Entry 4LLG (X-ray diffraction, 3.79 A resolution); this record covers chains D and M of the 7 polymer chains in the assembly.

== Chain D ==
Protein: DNA-directed RNA polymerase subunit beta'
Source organism: Escherichia coli
Notes: EC 2.7.7.6
UniProtKB: C5A0S8 (C5A0S8_ECOBW); numbering as in UniProt (aligned over 1-1407)
Chain sequence (1407 residues; numbered 1 to 1407; the number before each row is that of its first residue):
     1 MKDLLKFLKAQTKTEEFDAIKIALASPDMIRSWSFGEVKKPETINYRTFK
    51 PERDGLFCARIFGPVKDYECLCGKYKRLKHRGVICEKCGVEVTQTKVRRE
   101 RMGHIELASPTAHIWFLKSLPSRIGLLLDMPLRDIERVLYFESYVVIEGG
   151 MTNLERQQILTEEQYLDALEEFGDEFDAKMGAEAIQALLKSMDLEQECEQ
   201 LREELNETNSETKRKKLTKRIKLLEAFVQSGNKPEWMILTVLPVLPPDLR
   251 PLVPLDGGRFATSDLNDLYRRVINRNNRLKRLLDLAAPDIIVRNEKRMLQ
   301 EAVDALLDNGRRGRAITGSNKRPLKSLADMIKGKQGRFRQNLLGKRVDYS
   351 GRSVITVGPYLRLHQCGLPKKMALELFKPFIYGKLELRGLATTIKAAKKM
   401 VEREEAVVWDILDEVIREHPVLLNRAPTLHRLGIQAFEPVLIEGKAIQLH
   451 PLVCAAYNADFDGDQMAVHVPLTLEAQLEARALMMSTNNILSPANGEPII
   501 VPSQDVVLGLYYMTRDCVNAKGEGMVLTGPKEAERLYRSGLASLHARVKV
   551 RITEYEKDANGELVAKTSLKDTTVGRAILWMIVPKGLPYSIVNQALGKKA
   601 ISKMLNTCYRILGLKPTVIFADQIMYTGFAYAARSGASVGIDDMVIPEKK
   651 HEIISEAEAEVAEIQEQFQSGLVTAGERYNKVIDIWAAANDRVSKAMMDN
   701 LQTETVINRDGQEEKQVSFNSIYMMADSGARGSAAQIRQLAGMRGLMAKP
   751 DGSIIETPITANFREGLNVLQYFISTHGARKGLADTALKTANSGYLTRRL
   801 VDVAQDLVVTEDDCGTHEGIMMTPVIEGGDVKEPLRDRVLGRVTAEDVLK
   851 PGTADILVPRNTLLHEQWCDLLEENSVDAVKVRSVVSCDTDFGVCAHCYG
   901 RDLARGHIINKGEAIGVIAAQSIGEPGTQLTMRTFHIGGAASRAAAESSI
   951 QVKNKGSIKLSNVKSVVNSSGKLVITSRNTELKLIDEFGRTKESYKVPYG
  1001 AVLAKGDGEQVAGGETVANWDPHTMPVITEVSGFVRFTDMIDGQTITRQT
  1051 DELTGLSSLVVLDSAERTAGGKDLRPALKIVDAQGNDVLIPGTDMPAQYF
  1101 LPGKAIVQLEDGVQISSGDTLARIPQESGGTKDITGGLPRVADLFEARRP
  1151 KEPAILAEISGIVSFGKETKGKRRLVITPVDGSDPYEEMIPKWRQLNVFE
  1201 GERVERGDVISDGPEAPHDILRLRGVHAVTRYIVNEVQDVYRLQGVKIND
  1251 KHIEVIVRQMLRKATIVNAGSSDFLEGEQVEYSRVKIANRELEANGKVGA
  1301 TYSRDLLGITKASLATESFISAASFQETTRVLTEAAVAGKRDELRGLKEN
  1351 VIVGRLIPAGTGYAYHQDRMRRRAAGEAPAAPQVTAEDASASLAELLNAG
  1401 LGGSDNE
Not modelled in the structure: 1-7, 932-947, 1127-1134, 1377-1407
Metal / ion sites: Zn2+ site 1: C70, C72, C85, C88; Zn2+ site 2: C814, C888, C895, C898
Ligand contacts: Mg2+ (MG): D460, D462, D464

== Chain M ==
Protein: Bacterial RNA polymerase inhibitor
Source organism: Enterobacteria phage T7
UniProtKB: P03704 (VRPI_BPT7); residue numbers follow UniProt; this construct covers 1-64
Chain sequence (64 residues; each row starts with the number of its first residue):
     1 MSNVNTGSLSVDNKKFWATVESSEHSFEVPIYAETLDEALELAEWQYVPA
    51 GFEVTRVRPCVAPK
Not modelled in the structure: 1-14

== Interface between chain D and chain M ==
Residue-residue contacts - 28 pairs, chain D then chain M:
  E211(D) with Y32(M)
  R1149(D) with T19(M); S26(M), hydrogen bond; F27(M); E28(M)
  P1150(D) with S26(M), hydrogen bond (backbone-side chain)
  K1151(D) with E21(M); E24(M), hydrogen bond (side chain-backbone); S26(M), hydrogen bond (backbone-side chain)
  P1153(D) with E21(M)
  I1155(D) with R56(M)
  E1158(D) with R58(M), salt bridge; P59(M); V61(M)
  K1170(D) with E44(M), salt bridge
  K1172(D) with E44(M); V54(M), hydrogen bond (side chain-backbone)
  R1174(D) with D37(M), salt bridge
  E1187(D) with L36(M); P59(M)
  E1188(D) with R56(M), salt bridge; V57(M); P59(M)
  M1189(D) with D37(M); R56(M); V57(M), hydrogen bond (backbone-backbone)
  P1191(D) with T55(M)
  R1222(D) with R58(M)
Also at the interface, not in a pair above, chain D (20 interface residues in all): L1156, T1169, Y1186, I1190, V1267
Also at the interface, not in a pair above, chain M (20 interface residues in all): H25, L40, K64
The authors on this interface:
  - specific contacts: E28(M)-R1149(D), D37(M)-R1174(D) (salt bridge), E44(M)-K1170(D) (salt bridge), R56(M)-E1188(D) (salt bridge), R58(M)-E1158(D) (salt bridge)

== In short ==
Chain D and chain M each contribute 20 residues to their interface, with 6 hydrogen bonds and 4 salt bridges.
Polar pairs include E1158(D)-R58(M), K1170(D)-E44(M) and R1174(D)-D37(M). The paper describes a contact
between E28(M) and R1149(D); salt bridges between D37(M) and R1174(D), E44(M) and K1170(D) and R56(M) and
E1188(D) among others.
Chain D is DNA-directed RNA polymerase subunit beta' (Escherichia coli) and chain M is Bacterial RNA
polymerase inhibitor (Enterobacteria phage T7); the structure, Crystal Structure Analysis of the E.coli
holoenzyme/Gp2 complex, was determined by X-ray diffraction, deposited together with 4LJZ, 4LK0 and 4LK1.
